2QKB - chains D and B of the 4 polymer chains in the assembly; structure by X-ray diffraction, 2.40 A resolution.

== Chain D ==
Molecule: 20-nt DNA strand
Sequence (20 nucleotides; numbered 21 to 40; the number before each row is that of its first residue):
    21 GGAATCAGGTGTCGCACTCT

== Chain B ==
Molecule: Ribonuclease H1
Organism: Homo sapiens
Notes: EC 3.1.26.4; fragment: C-terminal domain (residues 134-286)
UniProtKB: O60930 (RNH1_HUMAN); residue numbers follow UniProt; this construct covers 136-286
Chain sequence (154 residues; each row starts with the number of its first residue):
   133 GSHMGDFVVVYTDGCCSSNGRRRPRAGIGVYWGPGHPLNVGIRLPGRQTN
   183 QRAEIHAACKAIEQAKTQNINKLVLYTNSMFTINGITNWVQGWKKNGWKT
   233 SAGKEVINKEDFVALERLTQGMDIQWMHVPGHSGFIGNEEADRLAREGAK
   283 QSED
Disordered / not traced: 133, 152, 285-286
Construct notes: expression tag (133-135); engineered mutation Asn-210 (Asp in O60930)
Modified residues: Mse-136, Mse-212, Mse-254, Mse-259 (selenomethionine; parent Met)
Curated features (UniProtKB/Swiss-Prot):
  - binding site (Mg(2+)): Asp-145, Glu-186, Asp-274
  - natural variant: Val-142 (V142I: In PEOB2), Ala-185 (A185V: In PEOB2)
Reported in the primary citation:
  - mutagenesis - D210N: abolished catalytic activity
  - specificity-determining residues: Trp-221 (proposed by the authors, not directly observed)
  - catalytic residues: His-264 (proposed by the authors, not directly observed)

== Chain D / chain B interface ==
Pairs across the interface (26; chain D residue first):
  DA23(D) / Asn-151(B)  hydrogen bond to the base
  DA23(D) / Asn-182(B)  base contact
  DA24(D) / Asn-151(B)  hydrogen bond to the sugar
  DA24(D) / Arg-179(B)  phosphate contact
  DA24(D) / Thr-181(B)  hydrogen bond to the phosphate
  DA24(D) / Asn-182(B)  hydrogen bond to the base
  DA24(D) / Gln-183(B)  hydrogen bond to the base
  DT25(D) / Arg-179(B)  salt bridge to the phosphate
  DT25(D) / Thr-181(B)  hydrogen bond to the phosphate
  DT25(D) / Gln-183(B)  phosphate contact
  DT25(D) / Arg-184(B)  phosphate contact
  DT25(D) / Phe-213(B)  sugar contact
  DT25(D) / Ile-239(B)  phosphate contact
  DT25(D) / Asn-240(B)  hydrogen bond to the phosphate
  DC26(D) / Phe-213(B)  sugar contact
  DC26(D) / Trp-221(B)  sugar contact
  DC26(D) / Trp-225(B)  phosphate contact
  DC26(D) / Thr-232(B)  phosphate contact
  DC26(D) / Glu-237(B)  phosphate contact
  DC26(D) / Val-238(B)  phosphate contact
  DC26(D) / Ile-239(B)  hydrogen bond to the phosphate
  DA27(D) / Trp-221(B)  sugar contact
  DA27(D) / Trp-225(B)  hydrogen bond to the phosphate
  DA27(D) / Thr-232(B)  hydrogen bond to the phosphate
  DA27(D) / Ser-233(B)  hydrogen bond to the phosphate
  DG28(D) / Ser-233(B)  hydrogen bond to the base
Also at the interface, not in a pair above, chain B (16 interface residues in all): Lys-231

== In short ==
Chain D and chain B form an interface of 6 and 16 residues respectively, with 12 hydrogen bonds and 1 salt
bridge. Polar pairs include DA23(D)/Asn-151(B), DA24(D)/Asn-182(B) and DA24(D)/Gln-183(B). Curated annotation
(UniProt) lists 3 Mg2+-binding residues on chain B. From the paper: the catalytic residue His-264(B); D210N of
chain B abolishes catalytic activity.
Here chain D is a 20-nt DNA strand and chain B is Ribonuclease H1 (Homo sapiens). Entry 2QKB (Human RNase H
catalytic domain mutant D210N in complex with 20-mer RNA/DNA hybrid) was determined by X-ray diffraction (same
publication as 2QK9 and 2QKK).
